Entry 4YAJ (X-ray diffraction, 2.20 A resolution); this record covers chains A and B of the 4 polymer chains in the assembly.

[Chain A]
Protein: alpha subunit of Acetyl-coenzyme A synthetase (dinucleotide-forming) 3
Organism: Korarchaeum cryptofilum OPF8
UniProtKB: B1L3C9 (B1L3C9_KORCO); numbering as in UniProt (aligned over 1-464)
Amino-acid sequence (464 residues; numbered 1 to 464; the number before each row is that of its first residue):
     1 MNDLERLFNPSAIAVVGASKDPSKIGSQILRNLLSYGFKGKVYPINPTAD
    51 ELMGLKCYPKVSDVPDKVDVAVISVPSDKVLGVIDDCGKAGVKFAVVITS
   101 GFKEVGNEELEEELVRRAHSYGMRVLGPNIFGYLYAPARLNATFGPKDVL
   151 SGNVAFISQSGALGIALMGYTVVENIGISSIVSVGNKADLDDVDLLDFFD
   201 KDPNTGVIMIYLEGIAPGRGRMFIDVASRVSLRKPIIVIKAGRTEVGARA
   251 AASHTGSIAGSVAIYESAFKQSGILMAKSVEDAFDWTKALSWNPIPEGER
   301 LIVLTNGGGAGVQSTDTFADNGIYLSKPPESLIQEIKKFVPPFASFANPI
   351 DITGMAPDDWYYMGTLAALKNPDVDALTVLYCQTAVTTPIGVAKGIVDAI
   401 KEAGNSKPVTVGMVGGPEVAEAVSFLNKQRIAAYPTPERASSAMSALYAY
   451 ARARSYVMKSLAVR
Disordered / not traced: 1-2, 464
Bound ions: Na+: Glu51 (shared with Glu12(B) of chain B)
What the authors report for this chain:
  - specificity-determining residues: Phe144, Ala162, Ile165, Met355, Thr384, Ala385 (proposed by the authors, not directly observed)

[Chain B]
Protein: beta subunit of Acetyl-coenzyme A synthetase (dinucleotide-forming) 3
Organism: Korarchaeum cryptofilum OPF8
UniProtKB: B1L7P8 (B1L7P8_KORCO); numbering as in UniProt (aligned over 1-230)
Amino-acid sequence (230 residues; row label = number of the first residue in the row):
     1 MSSRDLLLKAKENGRKSLLEHEAKYFISSYGIPVTNIRLAKSEEEAVNFS
    51 REIGFPVVLKIVSPQVVHKSDVGGVKVNLRSEEEVRKAYREIIENVKRNV
   101 PNAEIEGILVQEFAPPGVELIIGLLRDPQFGPTVMFGLGGVFVELFRDVS
   151 FRVAPLSEQDAESMIKEVKAYKLLTGFRGMEPVDIEAIKDALIRAGRIGV
   201 ENEEIAEMDLNPVIAYPKGIKVVDARIILR
Disordered / not traced: 1
Bound ions: Na+ site 1: Leu6, Glu22; Na+ site 2: Glu12 (shared with Glu51(A) of chain A)
What the authors report for this chain:
  - catalytic residues: His68, Arg178, Arg226 (proposed by the authors, not directly observed)

[Chain A / chain B interface]
Pairs across the interface (35; chain A residue first):
  Ile215(A) - Gln129(B)  hydrogen bond (backbone-side chain)
  Ile215(A) - Phe130(B)  hydrophobic
  Pro217(A) - Pro128(B)
  Pro217(A) - Gln129(B)
  Gly218(A) - Pro128(B)  hydrogen bond (backbone-backbone)
  Gly218(A) - Gln129(B)  hydrogen bond (backbone-backbone)
  Arg219(A) - Gln129(B)
  Gly220(A) - Gln129(B)  hydrogen bond (backbone-backbone)
  Gly220(A) - Phe130(B)
  Arg221(A) - Val153(B)
  Arg221(A) - Ala154(B)  hydrogen bond (side chain-backbone)
  Arg221(A) - Pro155(B)
  Ile224(A) - Phe130(B)  hydrophobic
  Ile224(A) - Val153(B)  hydrophobic
  Ser261(A) - Asp127(B)
  Ala263(A) - Phe151(B)  hydrophobic
  Ile264(A) - Asp127(B)
  Ile264(A) - Phe130(B)  hydrophobic
  Tyr265(A) - Gln129(B)
  Tyr265(A) - Phe130(B)  hydrophobic
  Ser267(A) - Phe151(B)  hydrogen bond (side chain-backbone)
  Ala268(A) - Phe130(B)  hydrophobic
  Lys270(A) - Arg152(B)
  Lys270(A) - Glu167(B)  salt bridge
  Gln271(A) - Arg152(B)
  Gln271(A) - Val153(B)  hydrogen bond (side chain-backbone)
  Gln271(A) - Asp160(B)
  Tyr456(A) - Arg152(B)  hydrogen bond
  Tyr456(A) - Gln159(B)
  Tyr456(A) - Asp160(B)  hydrogen bond
  Tyr456(A) - Ser163(B)  hydrogen bond
  Lys459(A) - Gln159(B)
  Ser460(A) - Ser157(B)  hydrogen bond
  Ser460(A) - Gln159(B)
  Ser460(A) - Asp160(B)  hydrogen bond
Interface residues without a listed pair, chain A (20 interface residues in all): Ala216, Gly260
Interface residues without a listed pair, chain B (16 interface residues in all): Leu125, Thr133

[Overview]
The interface between chain A and chain B involves 20 residues on one side and 16 on the other, with 12
hydrogen bonds and 1 salt bridge. Among the polar pairs are Lys270(A)-Glu167(B), Ile215(A)-Gln129(B) and
Arg221(A)-Ala154(B). The paper reports catalytic residues His68(B), Arg178(B) and Arg226(B); specificity
determinants Phe144(A), Ala162(A) and Ile165(A) among others.
Here chain A is alpha subunit of Acetyl-coenzyme A synthetase (dinucleotide-forming) 3 and chain B is beta
subunit of Acetyl-coenzyme A synthetase (dinucleotide-forming) 3, both from Korarchaeum cryptofilum OPF8.
Entry 4YAJ (Ca. Korarchaeum cryptofilum dinucleotide forming Acetyl-coenzyme A synthetase 1 (apo form)) was
determined by X-ray diffraction together with 4XYL, 4XYM, 4XZ3, 4Y8V, 4YAK, 4YB8, 4YBZ and 5HBR from the same
study.
